PDB entry 4ANJ | X-ray diffraction, 2.60 A resolution | chains A and B

[Chain A]
Protein: Unconventional myosin-VI, green fluorescent protein
From: Sus scrofa
Notes: fragment: myosin-6 residues 1-817, gfp residues 2-238
Reference sequence: chimeric construct of Q29122, P42212: residues 1-816 from Q29122 (MYO6_PIG) positions 1-816 (same numbers); residues 1002-1238 from P42212 positions 2-238 (UniProt number = residue number - 1000)
Chain sequence (1052 residues; row label = number of the first residue in the row; note: 186 numbers in that range are skipped by the numbering (no residue carries them; nothing is unmodelled there)):
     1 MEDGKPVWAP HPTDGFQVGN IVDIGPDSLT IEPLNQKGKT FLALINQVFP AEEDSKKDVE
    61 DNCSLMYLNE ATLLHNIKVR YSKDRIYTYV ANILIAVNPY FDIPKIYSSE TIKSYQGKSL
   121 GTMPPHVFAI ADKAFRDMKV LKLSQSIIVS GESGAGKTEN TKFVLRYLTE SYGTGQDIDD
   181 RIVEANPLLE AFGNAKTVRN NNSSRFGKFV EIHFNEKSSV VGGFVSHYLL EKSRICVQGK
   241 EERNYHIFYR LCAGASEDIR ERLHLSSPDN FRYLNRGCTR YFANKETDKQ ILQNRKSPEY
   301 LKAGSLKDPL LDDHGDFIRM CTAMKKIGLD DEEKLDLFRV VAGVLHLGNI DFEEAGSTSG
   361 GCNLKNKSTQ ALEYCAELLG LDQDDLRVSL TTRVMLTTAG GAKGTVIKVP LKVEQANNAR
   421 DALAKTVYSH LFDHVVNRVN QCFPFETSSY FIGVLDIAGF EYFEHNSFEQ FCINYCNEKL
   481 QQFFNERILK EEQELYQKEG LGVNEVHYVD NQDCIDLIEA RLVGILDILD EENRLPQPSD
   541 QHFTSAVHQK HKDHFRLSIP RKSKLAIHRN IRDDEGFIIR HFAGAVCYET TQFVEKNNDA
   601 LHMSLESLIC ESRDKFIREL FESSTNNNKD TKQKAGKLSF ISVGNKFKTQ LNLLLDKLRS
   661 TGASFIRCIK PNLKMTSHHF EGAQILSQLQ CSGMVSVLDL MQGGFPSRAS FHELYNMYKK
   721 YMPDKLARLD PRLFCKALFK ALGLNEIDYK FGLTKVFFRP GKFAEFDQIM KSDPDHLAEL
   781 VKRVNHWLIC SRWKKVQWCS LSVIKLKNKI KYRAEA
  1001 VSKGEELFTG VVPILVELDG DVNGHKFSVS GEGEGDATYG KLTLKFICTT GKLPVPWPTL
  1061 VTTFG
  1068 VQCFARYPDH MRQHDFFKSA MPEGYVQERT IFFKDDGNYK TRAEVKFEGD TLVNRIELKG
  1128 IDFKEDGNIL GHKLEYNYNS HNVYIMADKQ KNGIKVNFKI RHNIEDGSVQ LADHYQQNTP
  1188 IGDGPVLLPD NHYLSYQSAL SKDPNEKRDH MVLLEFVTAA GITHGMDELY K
Unresolved in the structure: 1-3, 35-38, 175-177, 355-361, 395-407, 623-638, 1229-1238
Covalently attached groups: covalent link Gly-1065/Val-1068
Modified positions: Gly-1065 ({(4Z)-2-(aminomethyl)-4-[(4-hydroxyphenyl)methylidene]-5-oxo-4,5-dihydro-1H-imidazol-1-yl}acetic acid; CR2)
Construct notes: engineered mutation Gly-1065 (Ser65 in Q29122); chromophore (1065, 1065, 1065)
Ion coordination: Mg2+: Thr-158, Ser-204 (together with ADP)
Residues lining bound ligands:
  - ADP (adenosine-5'-diphosphate): Ile-86, Tyr-87, Asn-98, Pro-99, Tyr-100, Phe-101, Asp-102, Tyr-107, Glu-152, Ser-153, Gly-154, Ala-155, Gly-156, Lys-157, Thr-158, Glu-159, Phe-163, Asn-200, Asn-202, Ser-204, Leu-310, Asp-456
  - tetrafluoroaluminate (ALF): Glu-152, Ser-153, Gly-154, Lys-157, Thr-158, Asn-200, Asn-202, Ser-203, Ser-204, Ile-457, Ala-458, Gly-459
UniProt features mapped onto this chain:
  - binding site (ATP): Gly-151 to Thr-158
  - modified residue: Ser-267 (Phosphoserine)
What the authors report for this chain:
  - conformationally variable residues (helix shift): Asn-785 to Arg-792

[Chain B]
Protein: Calmodulin
From: Drosophila melanogaster
Reference sequence: P62152 (CALM_DROME); residues 0-148 here correspond to UniProt positions 1-149 (UniProt number = residue number + 1)
Chain sequence (149 residues; numbered 0 to 148; the number before each row is that of its first residue; numbering starts at 0):
     0 MADQLTEEQI AEFKEAFSLF DKDGDGTITT KELGTVMRSL GQNPTEAELQ DMINEVDADG
    60 NGTIDFPEFL TMMARKMKDT DSEEEIREAF RVFDKDGNGF ISAAELRHVM TNLGEKLTDE
   120 EVDEMIREAD IDGDGQVNYE EFVTMMTSK
Unresolved in the structure: 0-4, 27-30, 76-79, 111-116, 147-148
Ion coordination: Ca2+ site 1: Asp-56, Thr-62; Ca2+ site 2: Asn-97, Phe-99; Ca2+ site 3: Asp-129, Asp-131, Gln-135, Glu-140
UniProt features mapped onto this chain:
  - binding site (Ca(2+)): Asp-20, Asp-22, Asp-24, Thr-26, Glu-31, Asp-56, Asp-58, Asn-60, Thr-62, Glu-67, Asp-93, Asp-95, Asn-97, Glu-104, Asp-129, Asp-131, Asp-133, Gln-135, Glu-140
  - site: Lys-115 (Not N6-methylated)
  - modified residue: Ala-1 (N-acetylalanine), Lys-94 (N6,N6,N6-trimethyllysine)

[How chain A and chain B interact]
Contacting residue pairs - 60 pairs, chain A then chain B:
  Ile-789(A) / Glu-127(B)
  Cys-790(A) / Met-144(B)  hydrophobic
  Arg-792(A) / Met-124(B)
  Trp-793(A) / Met-124(B)  hydrogen bond (side chain-backbone)
  Trp-793(A) / Met-144(B)  hydrophobic
  Lys-794(A) / Glu-11(B)  salt bridge
  Lys-794(A) / Met-144(B)
  Lys-794(A) / Met-145(B)
  Lys-795(A) / Glu-14(B)
  Lys-795(A) / Ala-15(B)
  Lys-795(A) / Leu-18(B)
  Val-796(A) / Met-109(B)  hydrophobic
  Gln-797(A) / Phe-141(B)  hydrogen bond (side chain-backbone)
  Gln-797(A) / Met-144(B)
  Gln-797(A) / Met-145(B)  hydrogen bond (side chain-backbone)
  Trp-798(A) / Gln-8(B)
  Trp-798(A) / Glu-11(B)
  Trp-798(A) / Phe-12(B)  hydrophobic
  Trp-798(A) / Ala-15(B)
  Trp-798(A) / Met-145(B)  hydrogen bond (side chain-backbone)
  Cys-799(A) / Ala-15(B)
  Cys-799(A) / Leu-18(B)  hydrophobic
  Cys-799(A) / Phe-19(B)  hydrophobic
  Ser-800(A) / Ala-88(B)  hydrogen bond (side chain-backbone)
  Ser-800(A) / Val-91(B)
  Leu-801(A) / Phe-12(B)  hydrophobic
  Leu-801(A) / Glu-84(B)
  Ser-802(A) / Phe-12(B)
  Ser-802(A) / Phe-19(B)
  Ser-802(A) / Met-72(B)
  Val-803(A) / Met-36(B)  hydrophobic
  Val-803(A) / Leu-39(B)  hydrophobic
  Val-803(A) / Gln-41(B)
  Ile-804(A) / Glu-84(B)
  Ile-804(A) / Glu-87(B)
  Lys-805(A) / Arg-74(B)
  Lys-805(A) / Glu-84(B)  salt bridge
  Leu-806(A) / Phe-19(B)  hydrophobic
  Leu-806(A) / Met-36(B)  hydrophobic
  Leu-806(A) / Met-51(B)
  Leu-806(A) / Met-71(B)  hydrophobic
  Lys-807(A) / Gln-41(B)
  Lys-807(A) / Glu-87(B)  salt bridge
  Asn-808(A) / Arg-74(B)
  Asn-808(A) / Glu-84(B)  hydrogen bond
  Lys-809(A) / Met-51(B)
  Lys-809(A) / Glu-54(B)  salt bridge
  Lys-809(A) / Thr-70(B)
  Lys-809(A) / Met-71(B)  hydrogen bond (side chain-backbone)
  Lys-809(A) / Ala-73(B)  hydrogen bond (side chain-backbone)
  Ile-810(A) / Glu-47(B)
  Ile-810(A) / Met-51(B)  hydrophobic
  Tyr-812(A) / Arg-74(B)
  Tyr-812(A) / Lys-75(B)
  Arg-813(A) / Asp-50(B)  salt bridge
  Arg-813(A) / Glu-54(B)  salt bridge
  Lys-1156(A) / Ala-57(B)
  Gln-1157(A) / Ala-57(B)
  Leu-1194(A) / Asp-50(B)
  Leu-1195(A) / Asn-53(B)
Other interface residues (no listed pair), chain A (28 interface residues in all): Lys-725
Other interface residues (no listed pair), chain B (39 interface residues in all): Ser-17, Val-35, Asp-56, Phe-68, Glu-120, Ile-125, Ala-128

[Overview]
The interface between chain A and chain B involves 28 residues on one side and 39 on the other, with 8
hydrogen bonds and 6 salt bridges. Polar contacts include Lys-794(A)/Glu-11(B), Lys-805(A)/Glu-84(B) and
Lys-807(A)/Glu-87(B). Ligands of chain A: ADP and tetrafluoroaluminate. From the paper: conformational
variability at Asn-785(A).
Here chain A is Unconventional myosin-VI, green fluorescent protein (Sus scrofa) and chain B is Calmodulin
(Drosophila melanogaster). Entry 4ANJ (MYOSIN VI (MDinsert2-GFP fusion) PRE-POWERSTROKE STATE (MG.ADP.AlF4))
was determined by X-ray diffraction, deposited together with 4E7S and 4E7Z.
